Entry 9CZA (X-ray diffraction, 2.49 A resolution); this record covers chains A and D of the 4 polymer chains in the assembly.

# Chain A
Molecule: Integrin alpha-V heavy chain
Source organism: Homo sapiens
Reference sequence: P06756 (ITAV_HUMAN); residues 1-595 here correspond to UniProt positions 31-625 (UniProt number = residue number + 30)
Amino-acid sequence (605 residues; row label = number of the first residue in the row):
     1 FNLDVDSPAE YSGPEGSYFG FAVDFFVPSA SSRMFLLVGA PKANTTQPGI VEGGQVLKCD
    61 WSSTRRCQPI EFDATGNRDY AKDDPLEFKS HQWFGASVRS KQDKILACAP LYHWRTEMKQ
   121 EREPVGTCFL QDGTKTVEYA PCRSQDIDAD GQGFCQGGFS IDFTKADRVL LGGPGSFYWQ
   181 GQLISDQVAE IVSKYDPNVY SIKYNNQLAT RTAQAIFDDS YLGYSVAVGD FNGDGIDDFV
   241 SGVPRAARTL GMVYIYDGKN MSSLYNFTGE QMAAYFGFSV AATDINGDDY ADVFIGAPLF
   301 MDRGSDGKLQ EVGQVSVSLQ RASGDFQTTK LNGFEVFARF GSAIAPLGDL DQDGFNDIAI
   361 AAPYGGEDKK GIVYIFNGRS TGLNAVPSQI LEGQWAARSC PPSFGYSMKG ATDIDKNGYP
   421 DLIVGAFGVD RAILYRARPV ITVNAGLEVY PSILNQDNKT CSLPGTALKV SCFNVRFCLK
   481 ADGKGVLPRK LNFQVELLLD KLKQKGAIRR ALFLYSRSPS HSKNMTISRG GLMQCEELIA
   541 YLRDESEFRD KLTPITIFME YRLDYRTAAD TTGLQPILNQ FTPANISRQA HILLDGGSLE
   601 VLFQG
Disordered / not traced: 596-605
Cystine bridges: Cys-59/Cys-67, Cys-108/Cys-128, Cys-142/Cys-155, Cys-461/Cys-472, Cys-478/Cys-535
Covalent attachments: N-acetylglucosamine (NAG) linked to Asn-44, Asn-260; glycan linked to Asn-266
Differences from the reference sequence: conflict Cys-400 (Met430 in P06756); expression tag (596-605)
Bound ions: Ca2+ site 1: Asp-230, Asn-232, Asp-234, Ile-236, Asp-238; Ca2+ site 2: Asp-284, Asn-286, Asp-288, Tyr-290, Asp-292; Ca2+ site 3: Asp-349, Asp-351, Asp-353, Phe-355, Asp-357; Ca2+ site 4: Asp-413, Asp-415, Asn-417, Tyr-419, Asp-421
Residues lining bound ligands: A1A6B ((2S)-(2-cyclopropylphenyl){(3R)-3-[4-(5,6,7,8-tetrahydro-1,8-naphthyridin-2-yl)butoxy]pyrrolidin-1-yl}acetic acid): Asp-150, Phe-177, Tyr-178, Gln-180, Thr-212, Ala-213, Ala-215, Asp-218

# Chain D
Molecule: 17E6 Fab heavy chain
Source organism: Mus musculus
Notes: antibody fragment or engineered binder
Amino-acid sequence (218 residues; row label = number of the first residue in the row):
     1 QVQLQQSGAE LAEPGASVKM SCKASGYTFS SFWMHWVKQR PGQGLEWIGY INPNSGYTEC
    61 NEIFRDKATM TADTSSSTAY MQLSGLTSED SAVYYCASFL GRGAMDYWGQ GTSVTVSSAK
   121 TTAPSVYPLA PVCGDTTGSS VTLGCLVKGY FPEPVTLTWN SGSLSAGVHT FPAVLQSSLY
   181 TLSSSVTVVA STWPSQSITC NVAHPASSTK VDKKIEPR
Disordered / not traced: 134-137, 218
Cystine bridges: Cys-22/Cys-96, Cys-145/Cys-200

# Interface between chain A and chain D
Residue-residue contacts (33):
  Glu-117(A) with Gly-101(D); Arg-102(D), salt bridge
  Met-118(A) with Trp-33(D), hydrophobic; Phe-99(D), hydrophobic
  Ser-144(A) with Ser-31(D)
  Gln-145(A) with Ser-31(D), hydrogen bond (backbone-backbone); Phe-32(D); Trp-33(D), hydrogen bond (backbone-side chain); Asn-52(D), hydrogen bond (backbone-side chain); Phe-99(D), hydrogen bond (side chain-backbone); Leu-100(D); Gly-101(D)
  Asp-146(A) with Ser-31(D); Asn-52(D); Asn-54(D), hydrogen bond
  Asp-150(A) with Ser-55(D)
  Gln-152(A) with Ser-31(D), hydrogen bond
  Phe-177(A) with Asn-54(D)
  Asn-198(A) with Arg-102(D), hydrogen bond (backbone-side chain)
  Val-199(A) with Leu-100(D), hydrophobic
  Tyr-200(A) with Arg-102(D), hydrogen bond
  Ser-201(A) with Phe-32(D)
  Ile-202(A) with Phe-32(D)
  Lys-203(A) with Tyr-27(D); Phe-32(D); Ser-98(D); Phe-99(D), hydrogen bond (side chain-backbone); Asp-106(D), salt bridge
  Asn-205(A) with Gln-1(D), hydrogen bond; Gly-26(D)
  Gln-207(A) with Thr-28(D), hydrogen bond
  Arg-211(A) with Thr-74(D), hydrogen bond (side chain-backbone)
  Thr-212(A) with Asn-54(D), hydrogen bond
Also at the interface, not in a pair above, chain A (21 interface residues in all): Ile-147, Gly-151, Tyr-204
Also at the interface, not in a pair above, chain D (21 interface residues in all): Val-2, Ser-30, Ser-75, Ser-77

# In short
Chain A and chain D each contribute 21 residues to their interface; the contacts include 13 hydrogen bonds and
2 salt bridges. Among the polar pairs are Glu-117(A)/Arg-102(D), Lys-203(A)/Asp-106(D) and
Gln-145(A)/Trp-33(D). Chain A binds compound A1A6B. Covalently linked N-acetylglucosamine: at Asn-44(A) and
Asn-260(A).
Here chain A is Integrin alpha-V heavy chain (Homo sapiens) and chain D is 17E6 Fab heavy chain (Mus
musculus). Entry 9CZA (Crystal structure of integrin avb6 headpiece in complex with compound 18) was
determined by X-ray diffraction (same publication as 9CZ7, 9CZD and 9CZF).
